PDB entry 7BOD | electron microscopy, 2.88 A resolution | chains A and Q of the 13 polymer chains in the assembly

Chain A:
Molecule: 16S rRNA (body domain of 30S subunit)
Organism: Escherichia coli (strain K12)
Sequence (1542 nucleotides; each row starts with the number of its first residue):
     1 AAAUUGAAGA GUUUGAUCAU GGCUCAGAUU GAACGCUGGC GGCAGGCCUA ACACAUGCAA
    61 GUCGAACGGU AACAGGAAGA AGCUUGCUUC UUUGCUGACG AGUGGCGGAC GGGUGAGUAA
   121 UGUCUGGGAA ACUGCCUGAU GGAGGGGGAU AACUACUGGA AACGGUAGCU AAUACCGCAU
   181 AACGUCGCAA GACCAAAGAG GGGGACCUUC GGGCCUCUUG CCAUCGGAUG UGCCCAGAUG
   241 GGAUUAGCUA GUAGGUGGGG UAACGGCUCA CCUAGGCGAC GAUCCCUAGC UGGUCUGAGA
   301 GGAUGACCAG CCACACUGGA ACUGAGACAC GGUCCAGACU CCUACGGGAG GCAGCAGUGG
   361 GGAAUAUUGC ACAAUGGGCG CAAGCCUGAU GCAGCCAUGC CGCGUGUAUG AAGAAGGCCU
   421 UCGGGUUGUA AAGUACUUUC AGCGGGGAGG AAGGGAGUAA AGUUAAUACC UUUGCUCAUU
   481 GACGUUACCC GCAGAAGAAG CACCGGCUAA CUCCGUGCCA GCAGCCXCGG UAAUACGGAG
   541 GGUGCAAGCG UUAAUCGGAA UUACUGGGCG UAAAGCGCAC GCAGGCGGUU UGUUAAGUCA
   601 GAUGUGAAAU CCCCGGGCUC AACCUGGGAA CUGCAUCUGA UACUGGCAAG CUUGAGUCUC
   661 GUAGAGGGGG GUAGAAUUCC AGGUGUAGCG GUGAAAUGCG UAGAGAUCUG GAGGAAUACC
   721 GGUGGCGAAG GCGGCCCCCU GGACGAAGAC UGACGCUCAG GUGCGAAAGC GUGGGGAGCA
   781 AACAGGAUUA GAUACCCUGG UAGUCCACGC CGUAAACGAU GUCGACUUGG AGGUUGUGCC
   841 CUUGAGGCGU GGCUUCCGGA GCUAACGCGU UAAGUCGACC GCCUGGGGAG UACGGCCGCA
   901 AGGUUAAAAC UCAAAUGAAU UGACGGGGGC CCGCACAAGC GGUGGAGCAU GUGGUUUAAU
   961 UCGAUGXAAC GCGAAGAACC UUACCUGGUC UUGACAUCCA CGGAAGUUUU CAGAGAUGAG
  1021 AAUGUGCCUU CGGGAACCGU GAGACAGGUG CUGCAUGGCU GUCGUCAGCU CGUGUUGUGA
  1081 AAUGUUGGGU UAAGUCCCGC AACGAGCGCA ACCCUUAUCC UUUGUUGCCA GCGGUCCGGC
  1141 CGGGAACUCA AAGGAGACUG CCAGUGAUAA ACUGGAGGAA GGUGGGGAUG ACGUCAAGUC
  1201 AUCAUGGCCC UUACGACCAG GGCUACACAC GUGCUACAAU GGCGCAUACA AAGAGAAGCG
  1261 ACCUCGCGAG AGCAAGCGGA CCUCAUAAAG UGCGUCGUAG UCCGGAUUGG AGUCUGCAAC
  1321 UCGACUCCAU GAAGUCGGAA UCGCUAGUAA UCGUGGAUCA GAAUGCCACG GUGAAUACGU
  1381 UCCCGGGCCU UGUACACACC GCCCGUXACA CCAUGGGAGU GGGUUGCAAA AGAAGUAGGU
  1441 AGCUUAACCU UCGGGAGGGC GCUUACCACU UUGUGAUUCA UGACUGGGGU GAAGUCGUAA
  1501 CAAGGUAACC GUAGGGGAAC CUGCGGUUGG AUCACCUCCU UA
Disordered / not traced: 931-1386, 1535-1542
Glycans and other covalent adducts: covalent link G791-UR3_1498
Modified residues: PSU (pseudouridine-5'-monophosphate) at position 516, G7M (N7-methyl-guanosine-5'-monophosphate) at position 527, 2MG (2N-methylguanosine-5'-monophosphate) at position 966, 5MC (5-methylcytidine-5'-monophosphate) at position 967, 2MG (2N-methylguanosine-5'-monophosphate) at position 1207, 4OC (4n,o2'-methylcytidine-5'-monophosphate) at position 1402, 5MC (5-methylcytidine-5'-monophosphate) at position 1407, UR3 (3-methyluridine-5'-monophoshate) at position 1498, 2MG (2N-methylguanosine-5'-monophosphate) at position 1516, MA6 (6N-dimethyladenosine-5'-monophoshate) at position 1518, MA6 (6N-dimethyladenosine-5'-monophoshate) at position 1519
Bound ions: Mg2+ site 1 near G21 (its only coordinating residue here); Mg2+ site 2 near A53 (its only coordinating residue here); Mg2+ site 3: A59, U387; Mg2+ site 4 near G100 (its only coordinating residue here); Mg2+ site 5: A109, G331; Mg2+ site 6: A116, G117, G289; Mg2+ site 7: G145, A197; Mg2+ site 8 near A171 (its only coordinating residue here); Mg2+ site 9: A174, C175; Mg2+ site 10: U180, A195; Mg2+ site 11: G299, G558; Mg2+ site 12 near A306 (its only coordinating residue here); 29 more Mg2+ sites not listed
What the authors report for this chain:
  - contacts within the chain: U921-A1396, A923-U1393, A1507-G1530 (pi stacking)
  - conformationally variable residues: U1393 to A1396

Chain Q:
Protein: 30S ribosomal protein S17
Organism: Escherichia coli (strain K12)
UniProt: P0AG63 (RS17_ECOLI); residue numbers follow UniProt; this construct covers 1-84
Sequence (84 residues; numbered 1 to 84; the number before each row is that of its first residue):
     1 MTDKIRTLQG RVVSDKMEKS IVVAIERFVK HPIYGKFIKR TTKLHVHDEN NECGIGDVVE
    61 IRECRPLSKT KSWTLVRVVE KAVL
Disordered / not traced: 1-3, 84

How chain A and chain Q interact:
Pairs across the interface (63; chain A residue first):
  G127(A) - Arg6(Q)  hydrogen bond to the sugar
  G127(A) - Glu63(Q)  hydrogen bond to the base
  G128(A) - Glu63(Q)  sugar contact
  A129(A) - Arg65(Q)  phosphate contact
  A130(A) - Arg65(Q)  base contact
  A130(A) - Pro66(Q)  base contact
  C234(A) - Pro66(Q)  sugar contact
  C234(A) - Ser72(Q)  hydrogen bond to the sugar
  C235(A) - Leu44(Q)  phosphate contact
  C235(A) - Glu63(Q)  sugar contact
  C235(A) - Ser72(Q)  sugar contact
  C235(A) - Trp73(Q)  hydrogen bond to the sugar
  A236(A) - Thr42(Q)  phosphate contact
  A236(A) - Leu44(Q)  phosphate contact
  G237(A) - Arg27(Q)  hydrogen bond to the phosphate
  G237(A) - Thr42(Q)  phosphate contact
  A238(A) - Arg27(Q)  salt bridge to the phosphate
  A253(A) - Met17(Q)  hydrogen bond to the sugar
  A253(A) - Lys69(Q)  salt bridge to the phosphate
  A253(A) - Thr70(Q)  phosphate contact
  G254(A) - Met17(Q)  sugar contact
  G254(A) - Glu18(Q)  hydrogen bond to the sugar
  G254(A) - Ser20(Q)  hydrogen bond to the sugar
  G254(A) - Ser68(Q)  hydrogen bond to the phosphate
  G254(A) - Lys69(Q)  phosphate contact
  G254(A) - Thr70(Q)  hydrogen bond to the phosphate
  G254(A) - Lys71(Q)  hydrogen bond to the phosphate
  G255(A) - Glu18(Q)  hydrogen bond to the sugar
  G255(A) - Lys19(Q)  phosphate contact
  G255(A) - Ser68(Q)  phosphate contact
  G255(A) - Lys71(Q)  salt bridge to the phosphate
  U256(A) - Lys19(Q)  salt bridge to the phosphate
  C264(A) - Arg65(Q)  hydrogen bond to the phosphate
  C264(A) - Pro66(Q)  hydrogen bond to the sugar
  G265(A) - Arg65(Q)  salt bridge to the phosphate
  G265(A) - Pro66(Q)  sugar contact
  G265(A) - Leu67(Q)  sugar contact
  G265(A) - Ser68(Q)  sugar contact
  G265(A) - Lys69(Q)  hydrogen bond to the sugar
  G266(A) - Lys69(Q)  phosphate contact
  C267(A) - Lys69(Q)  phosphate contact
  G275(A) - Lys16(Q)  phosphate contact
  G275(A) - Met17(Q)  sugar contact
  G276(A) - Ser14(Q)  hydrogen bond to the phosphate
  G276(A) - Met17(Q)  sugar contact
  G276(A) - His45(Q)  hydrogen bond to the phosphate
  C277(A) - Val22(Q)  phosphate contact
  C277(A) - Lys43(Q)  salt bridge to the phosphate
  C277(A) - His45(Q)  salt bridge to the phosphate
  G278(A) - Lys43(Q)  salt bridge to the phosphate
  C280(A) - Lys39(Q)  base contact
  C280(A) - Arg40(Q)  hydrogen bond to the sugar
  C280(A) - Thr41(Q)  hydrogen bond to the base
  C564(A) - Ile33(Q)  sugar contact
  C564(A) - Tyr34(Q)  sugar contact
  G585(A) - Lys36(Q)  hydrogen bond to the phosphate
  G585(A) - Lys39(Q)  salt bridge to the phosphate
  C586(A) - Lys36(Q)  salt bridge to the phosphate
  G597(A) - Phe28(Q)  sugar contact
  G597(A) - Phe37(Q)  sugar contact
  U598(A) - Phe37(Q)  phosphate contact
  A635(A) - Arg6(Q)  hydrogen bond to the sugar
  U636(A) - Arg6(Q)  salt bridge to the phosphate
Interface residues without a listed pair, chain A (31 interface residues in all): U252, C879
Interface residues without a listed pair, chain Q (32 interface residues in all): His47

Overview:
31 residues of chain A and 32 residues of chain Q are in contact; the contacts include 21 hydrogen bonds and
11 salt bridges. Among the polar pairs are G127(A)-Glu63(Q), C280(A)-Thr41(Q) and G127(A)-Arg6(Q). From the
paper: conformational variability at U1393(A); contacts within the chain involving U921(A), A1396(A) and
A923(A) among others.
Chain A is 16S rRNA (body domain of 30S subunit) and chain Q is 30S ribosomal protein S17, both from
Escherichia coli (strain K12); the structure, Bacterial 30S ribosomal subunit assembly complex state M (body
domain), was determined by electron microscopy (same publication as 7AF3, 7AF5, 7AF8, 7AFA, 7AFD, 7AFH and 17
further entries).
